7SF4 - chain A; structure by X-ray diffraction, 2.39 A resolution.

Chain A:
Name: Histidine N-alpha-methyltransferase
Organism: Mycobacterium tuberculosis
Notes: EC 2.1.1.44
UniProt: A0A045KE74 (A0A045KE74_MYCTX); residue numbers follow UniProt; this construct covers 3-321
Amino-acid sequence (321 residues; numbered 1 to 321; the number before each row is that of its first residue):
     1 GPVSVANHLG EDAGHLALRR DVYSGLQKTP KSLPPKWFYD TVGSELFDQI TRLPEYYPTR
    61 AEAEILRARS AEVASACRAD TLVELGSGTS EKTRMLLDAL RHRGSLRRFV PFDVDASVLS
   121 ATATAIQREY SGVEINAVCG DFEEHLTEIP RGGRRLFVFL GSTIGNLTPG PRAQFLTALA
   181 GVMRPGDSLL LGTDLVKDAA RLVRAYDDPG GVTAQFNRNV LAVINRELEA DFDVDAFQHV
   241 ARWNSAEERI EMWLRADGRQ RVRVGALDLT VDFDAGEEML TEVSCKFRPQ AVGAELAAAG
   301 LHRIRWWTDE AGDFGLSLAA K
Sequence notes: expression tag (1-2)
Ligand contacts: 2-amino-4-pyridyl-pyrimidine (XDK): Tyr-39, Phe-47, Ile-50, Tyr-56, Gly-161, Ser-162, Thr-163, Asn-166, Tyr-206, Thr-213, Phe-216, Met-252, Glu-282, Ser-284
Reported in the primary citation:
  - binding site for 2-amino-4-pyridyl-pyrimidine: Thr-163, Tyr-206

In short:
Bound to chain A: 2-amino-4-pyridyl-pyrimidine. The paper reports a binding site for
2-amino-4-pyridyl-pyrimidine at Thr-163 and Tyr-206.
Chain A is Histidine N-alpha-methyltransferase (Mycobacterium tuberculosis); the structure, M. tb EgtD in
complex with imatinib, was determined by X-ray diffraction, deposited together with 7SCF, 7SEW, 7SEX, 7SEY and
7SF5.
